Entry 4ZNC (X-ray diffraction, 2.28 A resolution); this record covers chains A and D.

Chain A:
Molecule: Immunoglobulin G-binding protein A
Organism: Staphylococcus aureus
UniProt: P38507 (SPA_STAAU); residues 1-58 here correspond to UniProt positions 270-327 (UniProt number = residue number + 269)
Amino-acid sequence (58 residues; numbered 1 to 58; the number before each row is that of its first residue):
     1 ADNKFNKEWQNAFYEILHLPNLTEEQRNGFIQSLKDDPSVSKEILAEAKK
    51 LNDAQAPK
Not modelled in the structure: 1-4, 58
Construct notes: engineered mutation Trp-9 (Gln278 in P38507)
Reported in the primary citation:
  - conformationally variable residues (side-chain flip): Trp-9

Chain D:
Molecule: Ig gamma-3 chain C region
Organism: Homo sapiens
UniProt: P01860 (IGHG3_HUMAN); residues 238-447 here correspond to UniProt positions 168-377 (UniProt number = residue number - 70)
Amino-acid sequence (220 residues; numbered 238 to 457; the number before each row is that of its first residue):
   238 PSVFLFPPKPKDTLMISRTPEVTCVVVDVSHEDPEVQFKWYVDGVEVHNA
   288 KTKPREEQFNSTFRVVSVLTVLHQDWLNGKEYKCKVSNKALPAPIEKTIS
   338 KTKGQPREPQVYTLPPSREEMTKNQVSLTCLVKGFYPSDIAVEWESSGQP
   388 ENNYNTTPPMLDSDGSFFLYSKLTVDKSRWQQGNIFSCSVMHEALHNHYT
   438 QKSLSLSPGKGSLEHHHHHH
Not modelled in the structure: 445-457
Construct notes: conflict Phe-296 (Tyr226 in P01860), His-435 (Arg365 in P01860), Tyr-436 (Phe366 in P01860); expression tag (448-457)
Disulfides: Cys-261/Cys-321
Swiss-Prot annotation at these positions:
  - glycosylation (N-linked (GlcNAc...) asparagine): Asn-297, Asn-392

How chain A and chain D interact:
Residue-residue contacts (12; chain A residue first):
  Phe-30(A) / Ser-400(D)
  Asp-36(A) / Lys-340(D)
  Asp-36(A) / Gly-341(D)
  Asp-36(A) / Tyr-373(D)
  Asp-37(A) / Thr-339(D)
  Asp-37(A) / Tyr-373(D)
  Glu-43(A) / Leu-398(D)
  Ile-44(A) / Leu-398(D)  hydrophobic
  Glu-47(A) / Leu-398(D)
  Glu-47(A) / Asp-399(D)
  Glu-47(A) / Ser-400(D)  hydrogen bond (side chain-backbone)
  Leu-51(A) / Ser-400(D)
Interface residues without a listed pair, chain A (8 interface residues in all): Ser-33
Interface residues without a listed pair, chain D (9 interface residues in all): Gln-342, Gly-402

In short:
Chain A and chain D form an interface of 8 and 9 residues respectively, with 1 hydrogen bond. Its one
hydrogen-bonded contact is Glu-47(A)/Ser-400(D). From the paper: conformational variability at Trp-9(A).
Chain A is Immunoglobulin G-binding protein A (Staphylococcus aureus) and chain D is Ig gamma-3 chain C region
(Homo sapiens); the structure, Fc fragment of human IgG in complex with the C domain of staphylococcal protein
A mutant ..., was determined by X-ray diffraction together with 4WWI and 4ZMD from the same study.
